PDB entry 8P3Y | electron microscopy, 3.55 A resolution | chains A and E of the 8 polymer chains in the assembly

Chain A:
Protein: Glutamate receptor 2
Organism: Rattus norvegicus
Notes: engineered mutation(s): F231A
UniProt: P19491 (GRIA2_RAT), isoform P19491-2; aligned to UniProt positions 1-881 over residues -18 to 862 (the alignment contains insertions or deletions, so no single offset holds)
Sequence (881 residues; row label = number of the first residue in the row; numbers below 1 keep their minus sign (Met-18 is residue -18)):
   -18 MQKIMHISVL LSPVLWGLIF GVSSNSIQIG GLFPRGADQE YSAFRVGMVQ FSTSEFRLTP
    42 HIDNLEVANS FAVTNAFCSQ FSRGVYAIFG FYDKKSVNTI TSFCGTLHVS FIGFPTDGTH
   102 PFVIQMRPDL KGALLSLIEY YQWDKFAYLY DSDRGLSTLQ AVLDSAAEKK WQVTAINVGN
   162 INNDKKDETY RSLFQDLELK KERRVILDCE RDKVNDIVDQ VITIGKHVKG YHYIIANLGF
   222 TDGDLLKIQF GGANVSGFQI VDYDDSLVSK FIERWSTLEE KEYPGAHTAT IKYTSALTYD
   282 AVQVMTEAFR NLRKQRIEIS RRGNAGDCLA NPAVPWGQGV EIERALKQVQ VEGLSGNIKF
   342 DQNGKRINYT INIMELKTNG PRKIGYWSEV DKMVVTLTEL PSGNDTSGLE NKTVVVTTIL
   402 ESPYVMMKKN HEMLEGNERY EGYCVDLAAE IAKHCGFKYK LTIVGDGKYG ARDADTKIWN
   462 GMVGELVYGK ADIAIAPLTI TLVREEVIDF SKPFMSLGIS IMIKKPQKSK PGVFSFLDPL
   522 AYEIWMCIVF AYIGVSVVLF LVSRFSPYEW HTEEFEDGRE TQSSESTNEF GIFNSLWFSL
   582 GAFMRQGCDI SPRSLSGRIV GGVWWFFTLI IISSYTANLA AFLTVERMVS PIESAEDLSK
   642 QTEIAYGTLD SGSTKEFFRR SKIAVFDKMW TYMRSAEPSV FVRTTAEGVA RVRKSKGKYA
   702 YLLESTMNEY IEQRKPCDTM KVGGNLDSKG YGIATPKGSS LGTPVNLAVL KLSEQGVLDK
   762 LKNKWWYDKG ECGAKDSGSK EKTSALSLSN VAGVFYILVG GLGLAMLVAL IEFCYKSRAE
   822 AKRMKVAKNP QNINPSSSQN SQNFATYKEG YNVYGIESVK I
Disordered / not traced: -18 to 392, 507-512, 552-568, 625-631, 774-783, 824-862
Construct notes: conflict Gly94 (Ser115 in P19491), Ser754 (Asn775 in P19491), Val758 (Leu779 in P19491); variant Arg586 (Gln607 in P19491)
Curated features (UniProtKB/Swiss-Prot):
  - binding site (L-glutamate): Thr482
Cystine bridges: Cys718-Cys773
Reported in the primary citation:
  - mutagenesis - F231A: decreased signaling

Chain E:
Protein: Voltage-dependent calcium channel gamma-2 subunit
Organism: Rattus norvegicus
UniProt: Q71RJ2 (CCG2_RAT); residues 1-323 here = UniProt positions 1-323
Sequence (323 residues; each row starts with the number of its first residue):
     1 MGLFDRGVQM LLTTVGAFAA FSLMTIAVGT DYWLYSRGVC KTKSVSENET SKKNEEVMTH
    61 SGLWRTCCLE GNFKGLCKQI DHFPEDADYE ADTAEYFLRA VRASSIFPIL SVILLFMGGL
   121 CIAASEFYKT RHNIILSAGI FFVSAGLSNI IGIIVYISAN AGDPSKSDSK KNSYSYGWSF
   181 YFGALSFIIA EMVGVLAVHM FIDRHKQLRA TARATDYLQA SAITRIPSYR YRYQRRSRSS
   241 SRSTEPSHSR DASPVGVKGF NTLPSTEISM YTLSRDPLKA ATTPTATYNS DRDNSFLQVH
   301 NCIQKDSKDS LHANTANRRT TPV
Disordered / not traced: 1-4, 43-54, 85-91, 163-172, 211-323
Curated features (UniProtKB/Swiss-Prot):
  - modified residue: Ser253 (Phosphoserine), Tyr271 (Phosphotyrosine), Thr321 (Phosphothreonine)
  - glycosylation: Asn48 (N-linked (GlcNAc...) asparagine)
Cystine bridges: Cys40-Cys68, Cys67-Cys77

Chain A / chain E interface:
Contacting residue pairs (14; chain A residue first):
  Leu789(A) - Ile154(E)  hydrophobic
  Ser790(A) - Ser158(E)
  Ser790(A) - Ala161(E)
  Ala793(A) - Ser158(E)
  Tyr797(A) - Ile151(E)  hydrophobic
  Tyr797(A) - Ile154(E)  hydrophobic
  Tyr797(A) - Val155(E)
  Val800(A) - Ile151(E)  hydrophobic
  Leu803(A) - Leu147(E)  hydrophobic
  Met807(A) - Ile140(E)  hydrophobic
  Met807(A) - Val143(E)  hydrophobic
  Leu811(A) - Ile140(E)  hydrophobic
  Phe814(A) - Asn133(E)
  Phe814(A) - Leu136(E)  hydrophobic
Interface residues without a listed pair, chain A (10 interface residues in all): Phe796
Interface residues without a listed pair, chain E (15 interface residues in all): Leu98, Ser144, Ile150, Ile157, Phe201

In short:
Chain A and chain E form an interface of 10 and 15 residues respectively. Curated annotation (UniProt) lists
L-glutamate-binding residue Thr482(A) on chain A. The paper reports that F231A of chain A reduces signaling.
Chain A is Glutamate receptor 2 and chain E is Voltage-dependent calcium channel gamma-2 subunit, both from
Rattus norvegicus; the structure, Homomeric GluA2 flip R/G-edited Q/R-edited F231A mutant in tandem with TARP
gamma-2, desensitized conformation 3, was determined by electron microscopy (same publication as 8C1P, 8C1Q,
8C1R, 8C1S, 8C2H, 8C2I and 9 further entries).
